Entry 7AT1 (X-ray diffraction, 2.80 A resolution); this record covers chains B and D of the 4 polymer chains in the assembly.

Chain B (and D):
Name: Aspartate carbamoyltransferase regulatory chain
Source organism: Escherichia coli
Notes: chain D of this document is another copy of the same molecule, construct and numbering; everything in this record applies to it too
UniProtKB: P0A7F3 (PYRI_ECOLI); residues 2-153 here correspond to UniProt positions 1-152 (UniProt number = residue number - 1)
Chain sequence (153 residues; row label = number of the first residue in the row):
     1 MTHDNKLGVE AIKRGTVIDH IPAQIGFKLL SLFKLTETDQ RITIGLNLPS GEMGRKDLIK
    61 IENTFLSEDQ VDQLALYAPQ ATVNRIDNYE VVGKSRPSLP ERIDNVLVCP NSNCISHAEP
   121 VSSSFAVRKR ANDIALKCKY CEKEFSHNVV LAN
Not modelled in the structure: 1-7
Construct notes: conflict Gly8 (Gln7 in P0A7F3)
Bound ions: Zn2+: Cys109, Cys114, Cys138, Cys141
Small-molecule neighbours: ATP (adenosine-5'-triphosphate): Glu10, Ala11, Ile12, Val17, Asp19, His20, Glu52, Leu58, Lys60, Asn84, Ile86, Tyr89, Val91, Lys94

Chain B / chain D interface:
Residue-residue contacts (34; chain B residue first):
  Gly8(B) - Glu10(D)
  Val9(B) - Glu10(D)  hydrogen bond (backbone-side chain)
  Gln24(B) - Thr38(D)
  Phe27(B) - Phe27(D)  hydrophobic
  Phe27(B) - Ser31(D)
  Phe27(B) - Thr36(D)
  Leu30(B) - Phe27(D)  hydrophobic
  Thr36(B) - Phe27(D)
  Thr36(B) - Leu46(D)
  Thr38(B) - Gln24(D)
  Asp39(B) - Asn47(D)  hydrogen bond
  Asp39(B) - Arg55(D)  salt bridge
  Gln40(B) - Asn47(D)
  Arg41(B) - Leu46(D)
  Arg41(B) - Asn47(D)
  Arg41(B) - Leu48(D)
  Ile42(B) - Ile44(D)
  Ile42(B) - Gly45(D)
  Ile42(B) - Leu46(D)  hydrogen bond (backbone-backbone)
  Thr43(B) - Ile44(D)
  Ile44(B) - Ile42(D)
  Ile44(B) - Thr43(D)
  Ile44(B) - Ile44(D)  hydrogen bond (backbone-backbone)
  Ile44(B) - Leu46(D)  hydrophobic
  Gly45(B) - Ile42(D)
  Leu46(B) - Thr36(D)
  Leu46(B) - Arg41(D)
  Leu46(B) - Ile42(D)  hydrogen bond (backbone-backbone)
  Leu46(B) - Ile44(D)  hydrophobic
  Asn47(B) - Thr38(D)
  Asn47(B) - Asp39(D)  hydrogen bond (side chain-backbone)
  Asn47(B) - Gln40(D)
  Asn47(B) - Arg41(D)
  Arg55(B) - Asp39(D)  salt bridge
Interface residues without a listed pair, chain B (19 interface residues in all): Ser31, Leu48
Interface residues without a listed pair, chain D (18 interface residues in all): Leu30

In short:
19 residues of chain B face 18 of chain D across their interface; the contacts include 6 hydrogen bonds and 2
salt bridges. Polar contacts include Asp39(B)-Arg55(D), Val9(B)-Glu10(D) and Asp39(B)-Asn47(D). Ligands of
chain B: ATP.
Both chains are Aspartate carbamoyltransferase regulatory chain (Escherichia coli). Entry 7AT1 (Crystal
structures of aspartate carbamoyltransferase ligated with phosphonoacetamide, malonate, and ctp or ATP at
2.8-angstroms resolution ...) was determined by X-ray diffraction (same publication as 8AT1).
